Entry 7E5N (X-ray diffraction, 3.20 A resolution); this record covers chains A and C of the 4 polymer chains in the assembly.

Chain A (and C):
Protein: Tumor-associated calcium signal transducer 2
From: Homo sapiens
Notes: chain C of this document is another copy of the same molecule, construct and numbering; everything in this record applies to it too
UniProt: P09758 (TACD2_HUMAN); numbering as in UniProt (aligned over 1-323)
Sequence (323 residues; row label = number of the first residue in the row):
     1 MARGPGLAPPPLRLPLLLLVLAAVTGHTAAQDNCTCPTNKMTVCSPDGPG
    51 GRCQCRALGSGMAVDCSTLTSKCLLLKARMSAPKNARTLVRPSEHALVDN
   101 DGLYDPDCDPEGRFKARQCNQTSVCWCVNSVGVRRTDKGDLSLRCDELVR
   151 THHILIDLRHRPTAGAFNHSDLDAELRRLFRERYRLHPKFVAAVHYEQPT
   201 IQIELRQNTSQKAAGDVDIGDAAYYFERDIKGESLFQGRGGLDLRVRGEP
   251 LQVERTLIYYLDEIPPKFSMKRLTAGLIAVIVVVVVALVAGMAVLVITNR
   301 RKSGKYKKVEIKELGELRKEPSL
Not modelled in the structure: 1-31, 269-323 (chain C: 1-31, 85-91, 269-323)
Disulfide bonds: Cys34-Cys53, Cys36-Cys66, Cys44-Cys55, Cys73-Cys108, Cys119-Cys125, Cys127-Cys145
Curated features (UniProtKB/Swiss-Prot):
  - glycosylation (N-linked (GlcNAc...) asparagine): Asn33, Asn120, Asn168, Asn208
From the paper describing this entry:
  - self-association interface (contacts with another copy of this molecule): Thr35, Lys40, Asp47, Arg52, Gln54, Gly61, Ala63, Asp65, Cys66, Ser67, Lys72, Arg79, Thr88, Val90, Leu97, Asp99, Asp101, Arg134, Lys231
  - post-translational modification sites: Asn33, Asn120, Asn168, Asn208

Interface between chain A and chain C:
Contacting residue pairs - 42 pairs, chain A then chain C:
  Thr35(A) - Arg52(C)  hydrogen bond (backbone-side chain)
  Asp47(A) - Asp65(C)
  Asp47(A) - Ser67(C)  hydrogen bond (backbone-side chain)
  Gly48(A) - Ser67(C)
  Pro49(A) - Pro37(C)
  Pro49(A) - Cys66(C)
  Pro49(A) - Ser67(C)
  Arg52(A) - Thr35(C)  hydrogen bond (side chain-backbone)
  Arg52(A) - Cys53(C)  hydrogen bond
  Arg52(A) - Cys66(C)
  Cys53(A) - Arg52(C)  hydrogen bond
  Gln54(A) - Val64(C)
  Gln54(A) - Asp65(C)
  Gln54(A) - Cys66(C)
  Arg56(A) - Ala63(C)
  Gly59(A) - Pro110(C)
  Ser60(A) - Met62(C)
  Ser60(A) - Pro110(C)
  Gly61(A) - Met62(C)
  Gly61(A) - Ala63(C)  hydrogen bond (backbone-backbone)
  Gly61(A) - Pro110(C)
  Met62(A) - Ser60(C)
  Met62(A) - Gly61(C)
  Met62(A) - Met62(C)
  Met62(A) - Ala63(C)
  Ala63(A) - Arg56(C)
  Ala63(A) - Gly61(C)  hydrogen bond (backbone-backbone)
  Ala63(A) - Met62(C)
  Ala63(A) - Ala63(C)
  Val64(A) - Gln54(C)
  Asp65(A) - Asp47(C)
  Asp65(A) - Gln54(C)  hydrogen bond
  Cys66(A) - Pro49(C)
  Cys66(A) - Gln54(C)  hydrogen bond (backbone-side chain)
  Ser67(A) - Asp47(C)  hydrogen bond (side chain-backbone)
  Ser67(A) - Gly48(C)
  Ser67(A) - Pro49(C)
  Ser67(A) - Gln54(C)
  Pro110(A) - Gly59(C)
  Pro110(A) - Ser60(C)
  Pro110(A) - Gly61(C)
  Leu141(A) - Leu141(C)
Interface residues without a listed pair, chain A (25 interface residues in all): Asn33, Cys34, Pro37, Cys55, Thr122, Arg144
Interface residues without a listed pair, chain C (25 interface residues in all): Asn33, Cys34, Cys36, Thr122, Arg144

In short:
The chain A/chain C interface involves 25 residues from each chain, with 10 hydrogen bonds. Polar pairs
include Thr35(A)-Arg52(C), Asp47(A)-Ser67(C) and Arg52(A)-Cys53(C). The paper reports modification sites
Asn33(A), Asn120(A) and Asn168(A) among others; a self-association interface involving Thr35(A), Lys40(A) and
Asp47(A) among others.
Chain A and chain C are both Tumor-associated calcium signal transducer 2 (Homo sapiens); the structure,
crystal structure of cis assembled TROP-2, was determined by X-ray diffraction.
